PDB entry 4FZC | X-ray diffraction, 2.80 A resolution | chains K and W of the 32 polymer chains in the assembly

[Chain K]
Protein: Proteasome component PRE2
From: Saccharomyces cerevisiae
Notes: EC 3.4.25.1
UniProt: P30656 (PSB5_YEAST); residues 1-212 here correspond to UniProt positions 76-287 (UniProt number = residue number + 75)
Amino-acid sequence (212 residues; row label = number of the first residue in the row):
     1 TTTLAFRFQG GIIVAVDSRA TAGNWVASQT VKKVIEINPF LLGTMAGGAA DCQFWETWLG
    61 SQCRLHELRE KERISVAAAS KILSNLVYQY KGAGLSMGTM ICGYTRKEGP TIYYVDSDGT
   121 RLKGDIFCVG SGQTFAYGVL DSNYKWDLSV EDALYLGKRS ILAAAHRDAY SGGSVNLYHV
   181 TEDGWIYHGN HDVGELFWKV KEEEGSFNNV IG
From the paper describing this entry:
  - binding site for Cepafungin I: Thr-1
  - catalytic residues: Thr-1 (citing earlier work)

[Chain W]
Protein: Proteasome component PUP3
From: Saccharomyces cerevisiae
Notes: EC 3.4.25.1
UniProt: P25451 (PSB3_YEAST); residues 1-204 here correspond to UniProt positions 2-205 (UniProt number = residue number + 1)
Amino-acid sequence (204 residues; each row starts with the number of its first residue):
     1 SDPSSINGGI VVAMTGKDCV AIACDLRLGS QSLGVSNKFE KIFHYGHVFL GITGLATDVT
    61 TLNEMFRYKT NLYKLKEERA IEPETFTQLV SSSLYERRFG PYFVGPVVAG INSKSGKPFI
   121 AGFDLIGCID EAKDFIVSGT ASDQLFGMCE SLYEPNLEPE DLFETISQAL LNAADRDALS
   181 GWGAVVYIIK KDEVVKRYLK MRQD
Curated features (UniProtKB/Swiss-Prot):
  - modified residue: Ser-30 (Phosphoserine)
  - cross-link: Lys-69 (Glycyl lysine isopeptide (Lys-Gly) (interchain with G-Cter in ubiquitin))

[Interface between chain K and chain W]
Contacting residue pairs (43):
  Arg-19(K) with Asp-204(W), salt bridge
  Asn-24(K) with Arg-176(W); Asp-177(W); Ala-178(W), hydrogen bond (backbone-backbone); Leu-179(W)
  Trp-25(K) with Gln-144(W); Arg-176(W)
  Val-26(K) with Arg-176(W), hydrogen bond (backbone-side chain); Asp-177(W); Ala-178(W)
  Ala-27(K) with Arg-176(W), hydrogen bond (backbone-side chain)
  Ser-28(K) with Arg-176(W)
  Gln-29(K) with Asp-175(W), hydrogen bond (side chain-backbone)
  Phe-135(K) with Leu-33(W), hydrophobic
  Ala-165(K) with Asp-204(W)
  His-166(K) with Trp-182(W), hydrogen bond (backbone-side chain); Gln-203(W), hydrogen bond (side chain-backbone)
  Arg-167(K) with Ser-32(W); Leu-33(W); Gly-34(W), hydrogen bond (side chain-backbone); Trp-182(W)
  Asp-168(K) with Ser-32(W); Asp-204(W)
  Ala-169(K) with Arg-27(W); Ser-32(W), hydrogen bond (backbone-backbone); Ala-178(W)
  Tyr-170(K) with Ser-32(W); Ala-178(W), hydrophobic
  Ser-171(K) with Asp-204(W)
  Gly-172(K) with Asp-204(W)
  Gly-173(K) with Arg-202(W), hydrogen bond (backbone-side chain); Asp-204(W), hydrogen bond (backbone-side chain)
  Asp-192(K) with Arg-202(W), salt bridge
  Val-193(K) with Asp-204(W)
  Gly-194(K) with Arg-202(W)
  Phe-197(K) with Gln-203(W)
  Trp-198(K) with Lys-200(W); Met-201(W)
  Asn-209(K) with Asn-37(W), hydrogen bond; Lys-38(W), hydrogen bond (backbone-side chain)
  Val-210(K) with Asn-37(W); Gln-203(W)
  Ile-211(K) with Lys-38(W)
Interface residues without a listed pair, chain W (20 interface residues in all): Ser-5, Val-35

[Overview]
The interface between chain K and chain W involves 25 residues on one side and 20 on the other, with 12
hydrogen bonds and 2 salt bridges. Polar pairs include Arg-19(K)/Asp-204(W), Asp-192(K)/Arg-202(W) and
Val-26(K)/Arg-176(W). From the paper: the catalytic residue Thr-1(K); a binding site for Cepafungin I at
Thr-1(K).
Chain K is Proteasome component PRE2 and chain W is Proteasome component PUP3, both from Saccharomyces
cerevisiae; the structure, 20S yeast proteasome in complex with cepafungin I, was determined by X-ray
diffraction (same publication as 4FZG).
